PDB entry 8BFK | electron microscopy, 3.00 A resolution | chains F and L of the 18 polymer chains in the assembly

Chain F (and L):
Molecule: Putative virion structural protein
Organism: Klebsiella phage vB_KpM_FBKp24
Notes: chain L of this document is another copy of the same molecule, construct and numbering; everything in this record applies to it too
UniProtKB: A0A7U0GBC4 (A0A7U0GBC4_9CAUD); residue numbers follow UniProt; this construct covers 2-291
Amino-acid sequence (290 residues; numbered 2 to 291; the number before each row is that of its first residue):
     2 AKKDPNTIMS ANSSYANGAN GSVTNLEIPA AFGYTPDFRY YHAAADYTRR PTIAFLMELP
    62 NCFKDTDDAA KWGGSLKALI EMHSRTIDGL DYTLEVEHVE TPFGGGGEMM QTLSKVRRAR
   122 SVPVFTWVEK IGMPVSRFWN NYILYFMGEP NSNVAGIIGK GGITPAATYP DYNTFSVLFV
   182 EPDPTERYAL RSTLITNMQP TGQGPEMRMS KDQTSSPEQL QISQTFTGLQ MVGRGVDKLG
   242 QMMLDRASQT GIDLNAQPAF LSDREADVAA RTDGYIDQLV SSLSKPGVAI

Chain F / chain L interface:
Contacting residue pairs - 69 pairs, chain F then chain L:
  Ala32(F) - Phe104(L)  hydrophobic
  Ala32(F) - Gly105(L)
  Phe33(F) - Pro103(L)
  Pro37(F) - Phe104(L)  hydrophobic
  Pro37(F) - Gly105(L)
  Asp38(F) - Phe104(L)
  Phe39(F) - Phe104(L)  hydrophobic
  Tyr42(F) - Met111(L)
  Ala45(F) - Met111(L)
  Asp47(F) - Thr102(L)  hydrogen bond
  Asp47(F) - Thr113(L)
  Thr49(F) - Val100(L)
  Arg51(F) - Leu114(L)
  Arg51(F) - Ser115(L)  hydrogen bond (side chain-backbone)
  Asn256(F) - Gly234(L)
  Asn256(F) - Arg235(L)  hydrogen bond (backbone-backbone)
  Gln258(F) - Gly236(L)
  Pro259(F) - Met232(L)
  Ala260(F) - Leu195(L)  hydrophobic
  Ala260(F) - Val237(L)  hydrophobic
  Phe261(F) - Leu195(L)  hydrophobic
  Phe261(F) - Thr197(L)
  Phe261(F) - Met232(L)  hydrophobic
  Leu262(F) - Met58(L)  hydrophobic
  Leu262(F) - Glu59(L)
  Leu262(F) - Ser177(L)
  Leu262(F) - Leu240(L)
  Asp264(F) - Met243(L)
  Asp264(F) - Met244(L)
  Asp264(F) - Arg247(L)  salt bridge
  Arg265(F) - Leu57(L)
  Arg265(F) - Met58(L)
  Arg265(F) - Met244(L)
  Glu266(F) - Met58(L)  hydrogen bond (backbone-backbone)
  Glu266(F) - Glu59(L)
  Glu266(F) - Leu60(L)  hydrogen bond (side chain-backbone)
  Asp268(F) - Leu60(L)
  Val269(F) - Leu57(L)
  Val269(F) - Met58(L)
  Val269(F) - Lys78(L)
  Arg272(F) - Ala71(L)
  Arg272(F) - Gly74(L)
  Arg272(F) - Gly75(L)
  Arg272(F) - Lys78(L)
  Asp274(F) - Gly75(L)
  Asp274(F) - Lys78(L)
  Gly275(F) - Glu82(L)
  Gly275(F) - Met83(L)
  Tyr276(F) - Ile54(L)
  Tyr276(F) - Glu82(L)  hydrogen bond (backbone-side chain)
  Tyr276(F) - Glu187(L)  hydrogen bond
  Ile277(F) - Phe56(L)  hydrophobic
  Ile277(F) - Met244(L)
  Ile277(F) - Arg247(L)
  Gln279(F) - Met83(L)
  Leu280(F) - Ala248(L)  hydrophobic
  Leu280(F) - Ser249(L)
  Leu280(F) - Ile253(L)  hydrophobic
  Ser285(F) - Ile253(L)
  Ser285(F) - Gln258(L)
  Lys286(F) - Thr251(L)
  Lys286(F) - Gly252(L)
  Lys286(F) - Ile253(L)
  Pro287(F) - Gly252(L)
  Pro287(F) - Gln258(L)
  Gly288(F) - Gly252(L)  hydrogen bond (backbone-backbone)
  Gly288(F) - Asp254(L)
  Val289(F) - Ile253(L)
  Val289(F) - Asp254(L)
Also at the interface, not in a pair above, chain F (41 interface residues in all): Ala46, Ile132, Asp254, Ala257, Ser263, Asp278, Leu284, Ala290
Also at the interface, not in a pair above, chain L (48 interface residues in all): Glu109, Arg119, Thr169, Tyr170, Leu255, Ala257, Pro259

Summary:
41 residues of chain F and 48 residues of chain L are in contact, with 8 hydrogen bonds and 1 salt bridge.
Among the polar pairs are Asp264(F)-Arg247(L), Asp47(F)-Thr102(L) and Arg51(F)-Ser115(L).
Chain F and chain L are both Putative virion structural protein (Klebsiella phage vB_KpM_FBKp24); the
structure, Jumbo Phage phi-kp24 tail inner tube, was determined by electron microscopy together with 8AU1 and
8BFL from the same study.
